PDB entry 7VZR | electron microscopy, 2.22 A resolution | chains A and e of the 12 polymer chains in the assembly

== Chain A ==
Protein: Photosynthetic reaction center subunit M
Source organism: Chloracidobacterium thermophilum B
Reference sequence: G2LDR8 (G2LDR8_CHLTF); residue numbers follow UniProt; this construct covers 1-865
Amino-acid sequence (865 residues; each row starts with the number of its first residue):
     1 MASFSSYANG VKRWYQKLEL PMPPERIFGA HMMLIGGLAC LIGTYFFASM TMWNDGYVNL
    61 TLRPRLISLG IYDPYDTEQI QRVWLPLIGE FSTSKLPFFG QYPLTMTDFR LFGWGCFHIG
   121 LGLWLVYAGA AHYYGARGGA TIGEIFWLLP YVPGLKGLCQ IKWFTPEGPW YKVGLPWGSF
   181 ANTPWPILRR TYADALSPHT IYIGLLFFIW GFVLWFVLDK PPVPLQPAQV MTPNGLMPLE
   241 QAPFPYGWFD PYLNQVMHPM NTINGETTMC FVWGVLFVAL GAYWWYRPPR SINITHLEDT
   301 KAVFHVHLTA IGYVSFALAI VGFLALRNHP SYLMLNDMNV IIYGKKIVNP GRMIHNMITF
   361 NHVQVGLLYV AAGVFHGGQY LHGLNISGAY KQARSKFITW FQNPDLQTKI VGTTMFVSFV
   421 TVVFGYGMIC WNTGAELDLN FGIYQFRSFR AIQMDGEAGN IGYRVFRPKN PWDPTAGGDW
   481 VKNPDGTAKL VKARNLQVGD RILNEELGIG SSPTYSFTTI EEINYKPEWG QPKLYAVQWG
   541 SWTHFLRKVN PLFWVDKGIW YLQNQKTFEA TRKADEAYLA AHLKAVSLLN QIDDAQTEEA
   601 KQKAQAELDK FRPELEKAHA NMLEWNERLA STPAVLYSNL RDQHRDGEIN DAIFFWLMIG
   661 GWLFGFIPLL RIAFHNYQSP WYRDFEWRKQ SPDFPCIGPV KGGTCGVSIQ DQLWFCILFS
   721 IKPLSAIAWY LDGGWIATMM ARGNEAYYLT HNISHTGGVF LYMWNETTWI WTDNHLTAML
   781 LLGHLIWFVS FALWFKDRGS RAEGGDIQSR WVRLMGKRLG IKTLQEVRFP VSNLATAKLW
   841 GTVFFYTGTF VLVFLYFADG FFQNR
Not modelled in the structure: 1-11
Ion coordination: bacteriochlorophyll a Mg near Glu-266 (its only coordinating residue here); 4Fe-4S cluster Fe: Cys-705 (shared with 2 residues of chain a); Ca2+: Asp-732, Glu-766, Tyr-856, Asp-859, Gly-860; Zn ion near His-784 (its only coordinating residue here)
Ligand contacts:
  - 2GO ([methyl 9-acetyl-14-ethyl-20-hydroxy-4,8,13,18-tetramethyl-3-{3-oxo-3-[(3,7,11,15-tetramethylhexadec-2-en-1-yl)oxy]propyl}-3,4,20,21-tetradehydrophorbine-21-carboxylatato(2-)-kappa~4~N~23~,N~24~,N~25~,N~26~]zinc), molecule 1: Val-422, Tyr-426, Ile-429, Leu-657, Gly-661, Phe-664, Ile-721, Lys-722, Pro-723, Ser-725, Ala-726, Trp-729, Ile-736, Val-759, Met-763, Trp-764, Thr-767, Ile-770, Leu-780, His-784, Trp-787, Phe-845, Thr-849, Leu-852, Val-853, Tyr-856
  - 2GO, molecule 2: Phe-760, Met-763, Trp-764
  - 84Q ([(2S)-2-[2-azanylethoxy(oxidanyl)phosphoryl]oxy-2-(13-methyltetradecanoyloxy)ethyl] 13-methyltetradecanoate): His-258, Met-260, Asn-261, Met-269, Trp-273, Ala-317, Leu-318, Val-321, Gly-322, Ala-325, Leu-326, Ile-358, His-362, Ala-634, Asp-642
  - 85I ([(2R)-2-[2-(methylamino)ethoxy-oxidanyl-phosphoryl]oxy-2-(13-methyltetradecanoyloxy)ethyl] 13-methyltetradecanoate), molecule 1: Lys-12, Trp-14, Val-789, Pro-830, Val-831, Ser-832, Asn-833, Thr-836, Trp-840, Phe-844
  - 85I, molecule 2: Tyr-313, Phe-316, Ile-320, Phe-323, Leu-324, Arg-327, Arg-352, Thr-359, Val-363, Leu-552, Leu-636, Tyr-637, Ser-638, Arg-645, Phe-655, Met-658, Ile-659, Trp-662, Leu-663, Phe-666, Ile-727, Tyr-730, Leu-731, Gly-733, Phe-861, Gln-863
  - 85I, molecule 3: Gly-412, Met-415, Phe-416, Phe-419
  - 85I, molecule 4: Val-789, Ala-792, Leu-793, Arg-801, Gln-808, Trp-811, Phe-829, Pro-830, Val-831, Ser-832, Trp-840, Phe-844
  - 85N ([(2S)-2-[[(1R)-1,2-bis(13-methyltetradecanoyloxy)ethoxy]methyl]-3-oxidanyl-3-oxidanylidene-propyl]-trimethyl-azanium), molecule 1: Trp-431, Phe-441, Ile-443, Tyr-444, Phe-446, Gly-540
  - 85N, molecule 2: Trp-811, Val-812, Met-815, Thr-823, Leu-824, Glu-826, Val-827, Arg-828, Phe-829
  - bacteriochlorophyll a (BCL), molecule 1: Leu-18, Leu-20, Met-22, Arg-26, Ile-27, Ala-30, His-31, Met-33, Leu-34, Gly-37, Cys-40, Leu-41, Thr-44, Val-126, Tyr-133, Thr-300, Val-303, Phe-304, His-307, Leu-308, Ile-311
  - bacteriochlorophyll a (BCL), molecule 2: Pro-24, Ile-27, Phe-28, His-31, Met-32, Ile-35, Leu-121, Leu-125, Phe-180, Ile-187, Leu-188, Arg-189, Arg-190, Thr-191, Tyr-192, Ala-195, Pro-198, His-199, Tyr-202, Ile-203, Leu-205, Leu-206, Ile-209
  - bacteriochlorophyll a (BCL), molecule 3: Phe-28, Met-32, Trp-124, Leu-125, Tyr-127, Ala-128, Ala-131, His-132, Val-173, Gly-174, Leu-175, Pro-176, Phe-180, Thr-183, Trp-185, Tyr-202
  - bacteriochlorophyll a (BCL), molecule 4: Leu-38, Leu-41, Ile-42, Tyr-45, Thr-61, Leu-62, Ile-311, Ser-315, Leu-318, Ile-358, Asn-361, His-362, Val-365, Tyr-369
  - bacteriochlorophyll a (BCL), molecule 5: Tyr-45, Tyr-57, Val-58, Thr-61, Leu-62, Met-357, Ile-358, Phe-360, Asn-361, Gln-364, Leu-368, Val-843, Tyr-846, Thr-847, Phe-850, Val-851, Val-853, Phe-854, Phe-857
  - bacteriochlorophyll a (BCL), molecule 6: Pro-64, Arg-65, Ser-68, Phe-207, Met-260, Asn-261, Thr-262, Ile-263, Gly-265, Glu-266, Met-269, Cys-270, Trp-273, Phe-277, Leu-318, Ala-325, Leu-326, His-329, Ser-331, Tyr-332
  - bacteriochlorophyll a (BCL), molecule 7: Tyr-192, Ala-193, Ala-195, Leu-196, His-199, Thr-200, Ile-203, Leu-206, Ile-209, Trp-210, Pro-289, Ile-294, Leu-297, Glu-298, Val-303, Val-306, His-307, Ala-310, Ile-311
  - bacteriochlorophyll a (BCL), molecule 8: His-296, Leu-297, Ala-302, His-305, Val-306, Thr-309, Ala-310, Tyr-313, Phe-316, Ala-317, Val-370, Val-374, Gly-377, Gly-378, Tyr-380, Leu-381, Phe-397, Ile-398, Phe-401, Leu-669, Leu-670, Ala-673, Phe-674
  - chlorophyll a (CLA), molecule 1: Tyr-15, Gln-16, Lys-17, Leu-18, Glu-19, Leu-20, Phe-304, Leu-308, Leu-368, Tyr-369, Ala-372, Phe-375, His-376, Gln-379, Gln-710, Leu-713, Trp-714, Ile-717
  - chlorophyll a (CLA), molecule 2: Ile-35, Leu-38, Ala-39, Ile-42, Phe-46, Leu-62, Arg-65, Leu-66, Leu-69, Ile-71, Trp-114, Phe-117, His-118, Leu-121, Leu-125, Ile-203, Leu-206, Phe-207, Trp-210, Val-213, Phe-277, Ile-311, Val-314, Leu-318
  - chlorophyll a (CLA), molecule 3: Gly-56, Tyr-57, Val-58, Ile-342, Tyr-343, His-775, Ala-778, Met-779, Leu-782, Val-851, Phe-854
  - chlorophyll a (CLA), molecule 4: Met-415, Ser-418, Phe-419, Val-422, Val-423, Tyr-426, Phe-664, Ile-667, Arg-671, Phe-715, Leu-718, Phe-719
  - chlorophyll a (CLA), molecule 5: Val-422, Val-423, Tyr-426, Gly-427, Cys-430, Thr-433, Gly-434, Leu-439, Phe-441, Phe-664, Leu-718, Phe-719, Lys-722, Met-739, Val-759, Phe-760, Met-763, Trp-787, Phe-845
  - chlorophyll a (CLA), molecule 6: Leu-439, Asn-440, Phe-441
  - chlorophyll a (CLA), molecule 7: Ala-778, Leu-781, Leu-782, His-784, Leu-785, Trp-787, Phe-788, Phe-791
  - chlorophyll a (CLA), molecule 8: Leu-785, Phe-788, Val-789, Phe-791, Ala-792, Phe-795, Asp-797, Ser-800, Arg-801, Gly-804, Gly-805, Gln-808
  - lycopene (LYC): His-31, Leu-34, Ile-35, Leu-38, Leu-41, Tyr-45, Val-58, Tyr-192, His-199, His-307
  - 4Fe-4S cluster (SF4): Pro-695, Cys-696, Gly-698, Pro-699, Thr-704, Cys-705, Lys-796, Leu-834
From the paper describing this entry:
  - 2GO coordination: His-784
  - Ca2+ coordination: Asp-732, Asp-859

== Chain e ==
Protein: PscE
Source organism: Chloracidobacterium thermophilum B
Reference sequence: G2LK98 (G2LK98_CHLTF); residues 1-35 here = UniProt positions 1-35
Amino-acid sequence (35 residues; row label = number of the first residue in the row):
     1 MTAILLACLF VLGGYAALWG IIKFVVANTK DIAAN
Ligand contacts:
  - 85I ([(2R)-2-[2-(methylamino)ethoxy-oxidanyl-phosphoryl]oxy-2-(13-methyltetradecanoyloxy)ethyl] 13-methyltetradecanoate): Ala-7, Phe-10, Val-11, Gly-14, Tyr-15, Leu-18
  - bacteriochlorophyll a (BCL): Val-11, Leu-12, Tyr-15

== How chain A and chain e interact ==
Residue-residue contacts (11; chain A residue first):
  Arg-810(A) / Ala-34(e)
  Arg-810(A) / Asn-35(e)
  Arg-813(A) / Asn-35(e)  hydrogen bond (side chain-backbone)
  Leu-814(A) / Ile-32(e)  hydrophobic
  Leu-814(A) / Ala-33(e)
  Leu-814(A) / Ala-34(e)  hydrophobic
  Lys-817(A) / Ile-32(e)
  Lys-817(A) / Ala-33(e)
  Lys-817(A) / Ala-34(e)  hydrogen bond (side chain-backbone)
  Arg-818(A) / Asn-28(e)  hydrogen bond (side chain-backbone)
  Arg-818(A) / Thr-29(e)

== Overview ==
The interface between chain A and chain e involves 5 residues on one side and 6 on the other, with 3 hydrogen
bonds. Polar contacts include Arg-813(A)/Asn-35(e), Lys-817(A)/Ala-34(e) and Arg-818(A)/Asn-28(e). From the
paper: Ca2+ coordination by Asp-732(A) and Asp-859(A); 2GO coordination by His-784(A).
Here chain A is Photosynthetic reaction center subunit M and chain e is PscE, both from Chloracidobacterium
thermophilum B. Entry 7VZR (Structure of the Acidobacteria homodimeric reaction center bound with cytochrome c
(the smaller form)) was determined by electron microscopy (same publication as 7VZG).
